PDB entry 3JD7 | electron microscopy, 3.90 A resolution | chains 1 and 3 of the 4 polymer chains in the assembly

Chain 1:
Molecule: Capsid protein VP1
Source organism: Coxsackievirus B3
Reference sequence: Q66282 (POLG_CXB3W); residues 1-281 here correspond to UniProt positions 571-851 (UniProt number = residue number + 570)
Amino-acid sequence (281 residues; each row starts with the number of its first residue):
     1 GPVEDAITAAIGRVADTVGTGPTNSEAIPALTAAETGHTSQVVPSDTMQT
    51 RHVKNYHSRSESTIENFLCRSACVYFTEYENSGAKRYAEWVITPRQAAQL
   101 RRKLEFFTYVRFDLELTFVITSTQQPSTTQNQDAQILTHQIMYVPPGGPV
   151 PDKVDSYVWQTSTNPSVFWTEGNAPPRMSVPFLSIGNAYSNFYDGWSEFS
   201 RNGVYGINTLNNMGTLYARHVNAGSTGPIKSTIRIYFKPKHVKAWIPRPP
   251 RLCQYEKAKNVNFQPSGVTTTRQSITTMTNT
Unresolved in the structure: 1-11
UniProt features mapped onto this chain:
  - site: Thr281 (Cleavage)

Chain 3:
Molecule: Capsid protein VP3
Source organism: Coxsackievirus B3
Reference sequence: Q66282 (POLG_CXB3W); residues 1-238 here correspond to UniProt positions 333-570 (UniProt number = residue number + 332)
Amino-acid sequence (238 residues; each row starts with the number of its first residue):
     1 GLPTMNTPGSCQFLTSDDFQSPSAMPQYDVTPEMRIPGEVKNLMEIAEVD
    51 SVVPVQNVGEKVNSMEAYQIPVRSNEGSGTQVFGFPLQPGYSSVFSRTLL
   101 GEILNYYTHWSGSIKLTFMFCGSAMATGKFLLAYSPPGAGAPTKRVDAML
   151 GTHVVWDVGLQSSCVLCIPWISQTHYRYVASDEYTAGGFITCWYQTNIVV
   201 PADAQSSCYIMCFVSACNDFSVRLLKDTPFISQENFFQ
Construct notes: conflict Glu234 (Gln566 in Q66282)
UniProt features mapped onto this chain:
  - region: Phe236 to Gln238 (Amphipathic alpha-helix)

Interface between chain 1 and chain 3:
Residue-residue contacts (144):
  Val14(1) - Asp219(3)
  Ala15(1) - Asn218(3)
  Ala30(1) - Cys164(3)
  Ala30(1) - Val165(3)  hydrogen bond (backbone-backbone)
  Leu31(1) - Trp156(3)
  Leu31(1) - Ser163(3)
  Thr32(1) - Gln161(3)
  Thr32(1) - Ser162(3)
  Thr32(1) - Ser163(3)  hydrogen bond (backbone-backbone)
  Thr32(1) - Val165(3)
  Ala33(1) - Gln161(3)
  Ala33(1) - Ser163(3)
  Ala34(1) - Ser163(3)  hydrogen bond (backbone-side chain)
  Glu35(1) - Met119(3)
  Glu35(1) - Ser162(3)  hydrogen bond
  Glu35(1) - Ser163(3)
  Thr39(1) - Glu48(3)
  Thr39(1) - Asp50(3)  hydrogen bond
  Ser40(1) - Lys115(3)
  Ser40(1) - Val165(3)
  Val42(1) - Lys115(3)
  Val42(1) - Cys217(3)
  Val43(1) - Asn218(3)
  Pro44(1) - Ser113(3)
  Pro44(1) - Cys167(3)  hydrophobic
  Met48(1) - Pro169(3)  hydrophobic
  His57(1) - His175(3)
  His57(1) - Tyr176(3)
  His57(1) - Ser221(3)
  Arg59(1) - Met44(3)
  Arg59(1) - Asn218(3)  hydrogen bond (side chain-backbone)
  Arg59(1) - Phe220(3)
  Glu61(1) - Tyr107(3)  hydrogen bond (backbone-side chain)
  Glu61(1) - Arg223(3)
  Glu61(1) - Leu224(3)  hydrogen bond (side chain-backbone)
  Glu61(1) - Leu225(3)  hydrogen bond (side chain-backbone)
  Ser62(1) - Asn42(3)  hydrogen bond
  Ser62(1) - Leu43(3)  hydrogen bond (backbone-backbone)
  Ser62(1) - Met44(3)
  Ser62(1) - Tyr107(3)
  Ser62(1) - Val222(3)
  Thr63(1) - Asn42(3)  hydrogen bond (backbone-side chain)
  Ile64(1) - Val40(3)
  Ile64(1) - Lys41(3)
  Asn66(1) - Leu225(3)
  Phe67(1) - Leu43(3)  hydrophobic
  Phe67(1) - Tyr107(3)
  Phe67(1) - Leu225(3)
  Arg70(1) - Ser16(3)
  Ser71(1) - Phe13(3)
  Ser71(1) - Thr15(3)  hydrogen bond (side chain-backbone)
  Val74(1) - Phe236(3)
  Phe76(1) - Phe236(3)  hydrophobic
  Arg95(1) - Phe237(3)
  Gln96(1) - Phe236(3)
  Gln96(1) - Phe237(3)
  Ala98(1) - Gln233(3)  hydrogen bond (backbone-side chain)
  Gln99(1) - Asp227(3)
  Arg102(1) - Arg97(3)
  Arg102(1) - Glu102(3)  salt bridge
  Arg102(1) - Tyr106(3)  hydrogen bond
  Arg102(1) - Phe230(3)
  Arg102(1) - Ile231(3)
  Phe106(1) - Tyr106(3)  hydrophobic
  Phe107(1) - Leu43(3)  hydrophobic
  Arg111(1) - Val30(3)
  Arg111(1) - Thr31(3)  hydrogen bond (side chain-backbone)
  Thr117(1) - Phe13(3)
  Pro165(1) - Ala24(3)
  Arg177(1) - Phe13(3)
  Arg177(1) - Asp17(3)  salt bridge
  Arg177(1) - Ser21(3)
  Ser179(1) - Ser21(3)  hydrogen bond
  Ser179(1) - Pro22(3)  hydrogen bond (side chain-backbone)
  Ser179(1) - Ser23(3)
  Ser179(1) - Ala24(3)  hydrogen bond (backbone-backbone)
  Val180(1) - Met25(3)  hydrophobic
  Phe182(1) - Tyr28(3)  hydrogen bond (backbone-side chain)
  Phe182(1) - Thr31(3)
  Leu183(1) - Met25(3)  hydrophobic
  Leu183(1) - Tyr28(3)
  Ser184(1) - Thr31(3)
  Ile185(1) - Thr31(3)
  Gly186(1) - Thr31(3)  hydrogen bond (backbone-side chain)
  Asn187(1) - Pro32(3)  hydrogen bond (side chain-backbone)
  Asn187(1) - Met34(3)
  Lys238(1) - Asp17(3)  salt bridge
  Lys243(1) - Glu39(3)  salt bridge
  Lys243(1) - Lys41(3)
  Ala244(1) - Glu39(3)
  Ala244(1) - Val40(3)
  Trp245(1) - Ile36(3)  hydrogen bond (side chain-backbone)
  Trp245(1) - Pro37(3)
  Trp245(1) - Gly38(3)
  Trp245(1) - Glu39(3)
  Ile246(1) - Pro37(3)
  Ile246(1) - Gly38(3)  hydrogen bond (backbone-backbone)
  Pro247(1) - Val40(3)
  Pro247(1) - Ile46(3)  hydrophobic
  Pro250(1) - Glu102(3)
  Leu252(1) - Arg97(3)
  Gln254(1) - Phe230(3)
  Gln254(1) - Ile231(3)
  Gln254(1) - Ser232(3)  hydrogen bond (side chain-backbone)
  Tyr255(1) - Ile231(3)  hydrophobic
  Tyr255(1) - Phe237(3)  hydrophobic
  Lys257(1) - Gln238(3)
  Ala258(1) - Phe237(3)
  Ala258(1) - Gln238(3)  hydrogen bond (backbone-backbone)
  Gly267(1) - Asn63(3)
  Val268(1) - Val62(3)  hydrogen bond (backbone-backbone)
  Val268(1) - Tyr68(3)
  Val268(1) - Arg97(3)
  Thr269(1) - Pro54(3)
  Thr269(1) - Asn57(3)  hydrogen bond
  Thr269(1) - Val62(3)
  Thr269(1) - Arg97(3)
  Thr270(1) - Asn57(3)
  Thr270(1) - Ser93(3)
  Thr271(1) - Asn57(3)
  Thr271(1) - Gly59(3)
  Thr271(1) - Val62(3)
  Arg272(1) - Val55(3)
  Arg272(1) - Asn57(3)
  Arg272(1) - Val58(3)
  Arg272(1) - Gly59(3)
  Arg272(1) - Gly84(3)  hydrogen bond (side chain-backbone)
  Arg272(1) - Phe85(3)
  Arg272(1) - Val94(3)
  Gln273(1) - Val58(3)
  Ser274(1) - Val58(3)
  Ile275(1) - Gln56(3)
  Ile275(1) - Val58(3)
  Ile275(1) - Phe83(3)  hydrophobic
  Ile275(1) - Gly84(3)
  Thr276(1) - Gln81(3)
  Met278(1) - Gly84(3)
  Met278(1) - Phe85(3)
  Met278(1) - Pro86(3)
  Met278(1) - Ala141(3)  hydrophobic
  Met278(1) - Phe189(3)  hydrophobic
  Asn280(1) - Tyr91(3)
  Asn280(1) - Ser92(3)
  Asn280(1) - Ser93(3)  hydrogen bond
Other interface residues (no listed pair), chain 1 (85 interface residues in all): Thr17, Thr47, Ser58, Tyr75, Ala97, Lys103, Tyr109, Glu115, Ala174, Pro175, Met178, Pro181, Lys240, Glu256, Lys259, Thr277
Other interface residues (no listed pair), chain 3 (94 interface residues in all): Cys11, Asp18, Phe19, Glu33, Val49, Pro71, Ser96, Leu99, Ser111, Thr117, Val154, Ile190, Ser215, Thr228

Summary:
The interface between chain 1 and chain 3 involves 85 residues on one side and 94 on the other; the contacts
include 30 hydrogen bonds and 4 salt bridges. Polar contacts include Arg102(1)-Glu102(3), Arg177(1)-Asp17(3)
and Lys238(1)-Asp17(3).
Chain 1 is Capsid protein VP1 and chain 3 is Capsid protein VP3, both from Coxsackievirus B3; the structure,
The novel asymmetric entry intermediate of a picornavirus captured with nanodiscs, was determined by electron
microscopy.
